7S8A - chains A and B of the 3 polymer chains in the assembly; structure by X-ray diffraction, 2.10 A resolution.

[Chain A]
Name: HLA class I histocompatibility antigen, B-7 alpha chain
From: Homo sapiens
Reference sequence: P01889 (1B07_HUMAN); residues 1-275 here correspond to UniProt positions 25-299 (UniProt number = residue number + 24)
Sequence (275 residues; row label = number of the first residue in the row):
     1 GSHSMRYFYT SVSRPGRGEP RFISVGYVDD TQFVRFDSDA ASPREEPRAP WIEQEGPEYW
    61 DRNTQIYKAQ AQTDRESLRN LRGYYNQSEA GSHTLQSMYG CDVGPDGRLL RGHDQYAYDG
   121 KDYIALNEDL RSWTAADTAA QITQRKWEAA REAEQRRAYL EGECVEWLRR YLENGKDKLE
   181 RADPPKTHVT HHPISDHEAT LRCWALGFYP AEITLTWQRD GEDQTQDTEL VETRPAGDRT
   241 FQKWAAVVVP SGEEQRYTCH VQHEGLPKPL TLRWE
Disulfides: Cys101-Cys164, Cys203-Cys259
Swiss-Prot annotation at these positions:
  - region: Glu275 (Connecting peptide)
  - motif: Ser77 to Gly83 (Bw6 motif)
  - binding site (a peptide antigen): Asn63, Tyr84, Thr143, Lys146, Glu152, Tyr159, Tyr171
  - glycosylation: Asn86 (N-linked (GlcNAc...) asparagine)

[Chain B]
Name: Beta-2-microglobulin
From: Homo sapiens
Reference sequence: P61769 (B2MG_HUMAN); residues 1-99 here correspond to UniProt positions 21-119 (UniProt number = residue number + 20)
Sequence (100 residues; row label = number of the first residue in the row; numbering starts at 0):
     0 MIQRTPKIQV YSRHPAENGK SNFLNCYVSG FHPSDIEVDL LKNGERIEKV EHSDLSFSKD
    60 WSFYLLYYTE FTPTEKDEYA CRVNHVTLSQ PKIVKWDRDM
Differences from the reference sequence: initiating methionine (0)
Disulfides: Cys25-Cys80
Swiss-Prot annotation at these positions:
  - modified residue: Gln2 (Pyrrolidone carboxylic acid)
  - glycosylation: Ile1 (N-linked (Glc) (glycation) isoleucine), Lys19 (N-linked (Glc) (glycation) lysine), Lys41 (N-linked (Glc) (glycation) lysine), Lys48 (N-linked (Glc) (glycation) lysine), Lys58 (N-linked (Glc) (glycation) lysine), Lys91 (N-linked (Glc) (glycation) lysine), Lys94 (N-linked (Glc) (glycation) lysine)

[How chain A and chain B interact]
Contacting residue pairs (57; chain A residue first):
  Phe8(A) - Ser55(B)
  Phe8(A) - Phe56(B)  hydrophobic
  Tyr9(A) - Phe56(B)
  Thr10(A) - Leu54(B)
  Thr10(A) - Phe56(B)
  Thr10(A) - Phe62(B)
  Val12(A) - Ser33(B)
  Arg17(A) - Asp34(B)  salt bridge
  Ile23(A) - Leu54(B)  hydrophobic
  Val25(A) - Asp53(B)
  Val25(A) - Leu54(B)
  Val25(A) - Ser55(B)
  Tyr27(A) - Ser55(B)
  Tyr27(A) - Tyr63(B)  hydrogen bond
  Gln32(A) - Asp53(B)  hydrogen bond
  Arg35(A) - Asp53(B)  salt bridge
  Arg48(A) - Asp53(B)  salt bridge
  Thr94(A) - Phe62(B)
  Gln96(A) - His31(B)  hydrogen bond
  Gln96(A) - Phe56(B)
  Gln96(A) - Trp60(B)  hydrogen bond (side chain-backbone)
  Gln96(A) - Phe62(B)
  Ser97(A) - Phe56(B)
  Gln115(A) - Trp60(B)
  Tyr116(A) - Trp60(B)
  Ala117(A) - Trp60(B)  hydrophobic
  Asp119(A) - Met0(B)
  Asp119(A) - Ile1(B)  hydrogen bond (backbone-backbone)
  Asp119(A) - His31(B)
  Gly120(A) - His31(B)
  Lys121(A) - Ile1(B)
  Asp122(A) - Trp60(B)  hydrogen bond
  His188(A) - Pro14(B)
  His192(A) - Asp98(B)  salt bridge
  Arg202(A) - Asp98(B)  hydrogen bond (side chain-backbone)
  Arg202(A) - Met99(B)
  Trp204(A) - Asp98(B)
  Trp204(A) - Met99(B)
  Leu206(A) - Pro14(B)  hydrophobic
  Val231(A) - Gln8(B)
  Glu232(A) - Lys6(B)  salt bridge
  Glu232(A) - Gln8(B)  hydrogen bond (backbone-side chain)
  Arg234(A) - Gln8(B)  hydrogen bond
  Arg234(A) - Tyr10(B)
  Arg234(A) - Met99(B)  hydrogen bond (side chain-backbone)
  Pro235(A) - Tyr10(B)  hydrogen bond (backbone-side chain)
  Pro235(A) - Asn24(B)
  Pro235(A) - Tyr26(B)
  Ala236(A) - Arg12(B)  hydrogen bond (backbone-side chain)
  Ala236(A) - Asn24(B)  hydrogen bond (backbone-side chain)
  Gly237(A) - Arg12(B)
  Gly237(A) - Leu65(B)
  Asp238(A) - Arg12(B)
  Gln242(A) - Tyr10(B)
  Gln242(A) - Ser11(B)  hydrogen bond (side chain-backbone)
  Gln242(A) - Arg12(B)  hydrogen bond (side chain-backbone)
  Trp244(A) - Met99(B)  hydrogen bond (side chain-backbone)
Also at the interface, not in a pair above, chain A (38 interface residues in all): Ser92, Met98, Thr233
Also at the interface, not in a pair above, chain B (27 interface residues in all): Ser28, Pro32, Asp59, Arg97

[Overview]
The interface between chain A and chain B involves 38 residues on one side and 27 on the other; the contacts
include 16 hydrogen bonds and 5 salt bridges. Polar contacts include Arg17(A)-Asp34(B), Arg35(A)-Asp53(B) and
Arg48(A)-Asp53(B). UniProt lists 7 peptide antigen-binding residues on chain A.
Chain A is HLA class I histocompatibility antigen, B-7 alpha chain and chain B is Beta-2-microglobulin, both
from Homo sapiens; the structure, Structure of HLA-B*07:02 in complex with MLL(747-755) phosphopeptide, cubic
crystal form, was determined by X-ray diffraction (same publication as 7RZD, 7RZJ, 7S79, 7S7D, 7S7E, 7S7F and
4 further entries).
